Entry 8ZYK (X-ray diffraction, 3.01 A resolution); this record covers chains B and S of the 6 polymer chains in the assembly.

== Chain B ==
Protein: Hemagglutinin
From: Influenza A virus
Notes: engineered mutation(s): S228
Amino-acid sequence (331 residues; numbered 1 to 331; the number before each row is that of its first residue):
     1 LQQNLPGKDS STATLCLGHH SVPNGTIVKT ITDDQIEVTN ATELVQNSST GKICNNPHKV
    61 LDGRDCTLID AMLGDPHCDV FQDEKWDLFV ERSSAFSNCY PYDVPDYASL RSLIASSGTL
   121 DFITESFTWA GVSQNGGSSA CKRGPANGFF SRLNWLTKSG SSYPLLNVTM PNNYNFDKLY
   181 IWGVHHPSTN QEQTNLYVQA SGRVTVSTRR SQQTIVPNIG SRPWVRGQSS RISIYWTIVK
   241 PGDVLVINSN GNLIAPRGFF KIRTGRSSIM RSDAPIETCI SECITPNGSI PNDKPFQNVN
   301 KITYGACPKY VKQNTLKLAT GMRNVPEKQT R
Unresolved in the structure: 1-9, 327-331
Disulfide bonds: Cys-54/Cys-279, Cys-66/Cys-78, Cys-99/Cys-141, Cys-283/Cys-307
Glycans and other covalent adducts: N-acetylglucosamine (NAG) linked to Asn-40, Asn-287; glycan linked to Asn-167

== Chain S ==
Protein: Hemagglutinin
From: Influenza A virus
Notes: fragment: ha2; engineered mutation(s): S228
UniProtKB: A0A8K0YBM5 (A0A8K0YBM5_9INFA); residues 332-508 here correspond to UniProt positions 346-522 (UniProt number = residue number + 14)
Amino-acid sequence (177 residues; each row starts with the number of its first residue):
   332 GLFGAIAGFI ENGWEGMIDG WYGFRHQNSE GTGQAADLKS TQAAIDQING KLNRVIEKTN
   392 EKFHQIEKEF SEVEGRIQDL EKYVEDTKVD LWSYNAELLV ALENQHTIDL TDSEMNKLFE
   452 KTRRQLRENA EDMGNGCFKI YHKCDNACIE SIRNGTYDHD IYRDEALNNR FQIRGVE
Unresolved in the structure: 332, 503-508
Disulfide bonds: Cys-475/Cys-479

== How chain B and chain S interact ==
Disulfides between the chains: Cys-16(B)/Cys-468(S)
Residue-residue contacts (126; chain B residue first):
  Ser-10(B) / Lys-474(S)  hydrogen bond (backbone-side chain)
  Ser-11(B) / Tyr-472(S)
  Ser-11(B) / His-473(S)
  Ser-11(B) / Lys-474(S)  hydrogen bond (backbone-backbone)
  Thr-12(B) / Ile-471(S)
  Thr-12(B) / His-473(S)
  Ala-13(B) / Gln-358(S)
  Ala-13(B) / Phe-469(S)
  Ala-13(B) / Lys-470(S)
  Ala-13(B) / Ile-471(S)  hydrogen bond (backbone-backbone)
  Ala-13(B) / Cys-475(S)  hydrophobic
  Thr-14(B) / His-357(S)
  Thr-14(B) / Gln-358(S)  hydrogen bond (backbone-backbone)
  Thr-14(B) / Phe-469(S)
  Leu-15(B) / Arg-356(S)
  Leu-15(B) / Thr-453(S)
  Leu-15(B) / Cys-468(S)
  Leu-15(B) / Phe-469(S)  hydrogen bond (backbone-backbone)
  Leu-15(B) / Ile-471(S)  hydrophobic
  Leu-15(B) / Ile-483(S)  hydrophobic
  Cys-16(B) / Trp-345(S)
  Cys-16(B) / Phe-355(S)
  Cys-16(B) / Arg-356(S)  hydrogen bond (backbone-backbone)
  Cys-16(B) / Gly-467(S)
  Cys-16(B) / Cys-468(S)  disulfide
  Leu-17(B) / Trp-345(S)
  Leu-17(B) / Gly-354(S)
  Leu-17(B) / Phe-355(S)  hydrophobic
  Leu-17(B) / Met-446(S)  hydrophobic
  Leu-17(B) / Leu-449(S)
  Leu-17(B) / Phe-450(S)  hydrophobic
  Leu-17(B) / Thr-453(S)
  Leu-17(B) / Gly-467(S)  hydrogen bond (backbone-backbone)
  Gly-18(B) / Trp-345(S)
  Gly-18(B) / Met-348(S)
  Gly-18(B) / Tyr-353(S)
  Gly-18(B) / Gly-354(S)  hydrogen bond (backbone-backbone)
  Gly-18(B) / Met-446(S)
  His-19(B) / Ile-337(S)
  His-19(B) / Gly-344(S)
  His-19(B) / Trp-345(S)  hydrogen bond (backbone-backbone)
  His-19(B) / Met-348(S)
  His-19(B) / Trp-352(S)
  His-19(B) / Tyr-353(S)
  His-20(B) / Trp-345(S)
  His-20(B) / Met-348(S)
  His-20(B) / Gly-351(S)
  His-20(B) / Trp-352(S)  hydrogen bond (backbone-backbone)
  Ser-21(B) / Gly-344(S)
  Ser-21(B) / Trp-345(S)  hydrogen bond (backbone-backbone)
  Ser-21(B) / Glu-346(S)
  Pro-23(B) / Glu-346(S)
  Val-28(B) / Asn-435(S)
  Lys-29(B) / Glu-428(S)
  Lys-29(B) / Val-431(S)
  Lys-29(B) / Ala-432(S)
  Lys-29(B) / Asn-435(S)  hydrogen bond (backbone-side chain)
  Thr-30(B) / Ala-432(S)
  Thr-30(B) / Asn-435(S)
  Thr-30(B) / Gln-436(S)
  Ile-31(B) / Ala-432(S)
  Ile-31(B) / Gln-436(S)
  Thr-32(B) / Gln-436(S)  hydrogen bond
  Val-38(B) / Ile-439(S)  hydrophobic
  Thr-42(B) / Leu-383(S)
  Leu-44(B) / Val-386(S)  hydrophobic
  Arg-111(B) / Glu-398(S)  salt bridge
  Ser-112(B) / His-395(S)  hydrogen bond
  Arg-266(B) / Phe-394(S)
  Ser-267(B) / His-395(S)
  Ser-268(B) / Phe-394(S)
  Ser-268(B) / His-395(S)  hydrogen bond
  Arg-271(B) / Glu-398(S)  salt bridge
  Arg-271(B) / Glu-400(S)
  Asn-292(B) / Lys-389(S)
  Asp-293(B) / Ile-387(S)
  Pro-295(B) / Val-386(S)
  Phe-296(B) / Ala-427(S)  hydrophobic
  Lys-301(B) / Lys-399(S)  hydrogen bond (backbone-side chain)
  Lys-301(B) / Glu-416(S)
  Ile-302(B) / Lys-399(S)
  Ile-302(B) / Glu-400(S)
  Thr-303(B) / Gln-396(S)  hydrogen bond (backbone-side chain)
  Tyr-304(B) / Lys-393(S)
  Tyr-304(B) / Phe-394(S)
  Gly-305(B) / Asn-391(S)
  Gly-305(B) / Glu-392(S)
  Gly-305(B) / Lys-393(S)  hydrogen bond (backbone-backbone)
  Ala-306(B) / Asn-391(S)
  Ala-306(B) / Glu-392(S)
  Cys-307(B) / Thr-390(S)
  Cys-307(B) / Asn-391(S)  hydrogen bond (backbone-backbone)
  Lys-309(B) / Thr-390(S)  hydrogen bond
  Lys-309(B) / Asn-391(S)
  Lys-309(B) / Trp-423(S)
  Tyr-310(B) / Val-420(S)  hydrophobic
  Val-311(B) / Ser-424(S)
  Lys-312(B) / Val-420(S)
  Lys-312(B) / Asp-421(S)  salt bridge
  Lys-312(B) / Ser-424(S)  hydrogen bond (backbone-side chain)
  Gln-313(B) / Ser-424(S)  hydrogen bond (side chain-backbone)
  Gln-313(B) / Glu-428(S)  hydrogen bond
  Leu-316(B) / Ala-427(S)  hydrophobic
  Leu-316(B) / Val-431(S)  hydrophobic
  Lys-317(B) / Val-431(S)
  Lys-317(B) / Asn-435(S)  hydrogen bond (backbone-side chain)
  Leu-318(B) / Leu-383(S)  hydrophobic
  Leu-318(B) / Glu-434(S)
  Leu-318(B) / Asn-435(S)
  Ala-319(B) / Asn-435(S)  hydrogen bond (backbone-side chain)
  Ala-319(B) / Thr-438(S)
  Thr-320(B) / Trp-352(S)
  Thr-320(B) / Ile-379(S)
  Gly-321(B) / Trp-352(S)
  Gly-321(B) / Thr-438(S)
  Met-322(B) / Ile-337(S)  hydrophobic
  Met-322(B) / Trp-352(S)  hydrophobic
  Met-322(B) / Tyr-353(S)
  Met-322(B) / Thr-442(S)
  Arg-323(B) / Ile-337(S)
  Arg-323(B) / Ile-439(S)
  Val-325(B) / Ile-337(S)  hydrophobic
  Val-325(B) / Glu-342(S)
  Val-325(B) / Asn-343(S)
  Val-325(B) / Gly-344(S)  hydrogen bond (backbone-backbone)
  Pro-326(B) / Asn-343(S)
Interface residues without a listed pair, chain B (59 interface residues in all): Val-22, Ala-115, Ser-116, Ile-269, Asn-300, Pro-308
Interface residues without a listed pair, chain S (69 interface residues in all): Ala-338, Ile-341, Gly-347, Asn-359, Ser-360, Leu-430, Leu-433, Leu-457, Ile-480, Asn-500

== In short ==
59 residues of chain B face 69 of chain S across their interface, with 1 disulfide bond, 26 hydrogen bonds and
3 salt bridges. Polar contacts include Arg-111(B)/Glu-398(S), Arg-271(B)/Glu-398(S) and Lys-312(B)/Asp-421(S).
Covalently linked N-acetylglucosamine: at Asn-40(B) and Asn-287(B).
Chain B is Hemagglutinin and chain S is Hemagglutinin, both from Influenza A virus; the structure, Crystal
structure of hemagglutinin from HN/4-10 H3N8 influenza virus S228 mutant, was determined by X-ray diffraction
(same publication as 8ZW5, 8ZW6, 8ZW7 and 8X8R).
